8RC2 - chains A and I of the 11 polymer chains in the assembly; structure by electron microscopy, 3.10 A resolution.

== Chain A ==
Protein: CRISPR type AFERR-associated protein Csf2
Source organism: Klebsiella pneumoniae
Notes: engineered mutation(s): 6xHis-tag
UniProt: A0A333ESG5 (A0A333ESG5_KLEPN); residues 1-343 here = UniProt positions 1-343
Sequence (350 residues; numbered 1 to 350; the number before each row is that of its first residue):
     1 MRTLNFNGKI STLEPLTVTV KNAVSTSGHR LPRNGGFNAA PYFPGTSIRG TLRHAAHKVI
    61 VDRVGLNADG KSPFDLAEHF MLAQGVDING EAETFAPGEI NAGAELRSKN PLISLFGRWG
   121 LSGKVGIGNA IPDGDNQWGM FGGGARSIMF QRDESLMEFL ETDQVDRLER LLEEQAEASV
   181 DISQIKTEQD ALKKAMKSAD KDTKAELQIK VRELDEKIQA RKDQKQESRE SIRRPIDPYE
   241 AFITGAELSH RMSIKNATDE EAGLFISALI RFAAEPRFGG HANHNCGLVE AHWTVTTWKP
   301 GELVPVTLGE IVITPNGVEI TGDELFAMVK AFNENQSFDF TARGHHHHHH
Disordered / not traced: 342-350
Sequence notes: expression tag (344-350)

== Chain I ==
Molecule: Target Strand (TS)-DNA
Sequence (60 nucleotides; each row starts with the number of its first residue; numbers below 1 keep their minus sign (DC-48 is residue -48)):
   -48 CCCTCCCTCC AGCTTCCGAG ACCCTTCGGG AGGTGCATCC CGGTCTCGCT TGGCCTCCTC
Disordered / not traced: -48 to -30, 10-11

== Chain A / chain I interface ==
Contacting residue pairs - 16 pairs, chain A then chain I:
  Lys21(A) - DG-1(I)  hydrogen bond to the base
  Ala145(A) - DG-7(I)  base contact
  Gln175(A) - DG-7(I)  hydrogen bond to the phosphate
  Ser179(A) - DG-7(I)  sugar contact
  Ser179(A) - DG-6(I)  hydrogen bond to the phosphate
  Gln219(A) - DC-4(I)  phosphate contact
  Lys222(A) - DC-4(I)  salt bridge to the phosphate
  Glu230(A) - DT-5(I)  sugar contact
  Ser231(A) - DG-7(I)  hydrogen bond to the phosphate
  Ser231(A) - DG-6(I)  hydrogen bond to the phosphate
  Arg233(A) - DC-8(I)  phosphate contact
  Arg233(A) - DG-7(I)  salt bridge to the phosphate
  Arg234(A) - DG-6(I)  hydrogen bond to the phosphate
  Arg234(A) - DT-5(I)  hydrogen bond to the sugar
  Pro235(A) - DG-7(I)  base contact
  Pro235(A) - DG-6(I)  base contact
Interface residues without a listed pair, chain A (14 interface residues in all): Arg146, Ala176, Asp237
Interface residues without a listed pair, chain I (7 interface residues in all): DC-2

== In short ==
The interface between chain A and chain I involves 14 residues on one side and 7 on the other; the contacts
include 7 hydrogen bonds and 2 salt bridges. Polar pairs include Lys21(A)-DG-1(I), Arg234(A)-DT-5(I) and
Gln175(A)-DG-7(I).
Chain A is CRISPR type AFERR-associated protein Csf2 (Klebsiella pneumoniae) and chain I is Target Strand
(TS)-DNA; the structure, DNA bound type IV-A3 CRISPR effector complex from K. pneumoniae, was determined by
electron microscopy together with 8RC3, 8RFJ, 8S35, 8S36 and 8S37 from the same study.
